1JN9 - chains A and D of the 4 polymer chains in the assembly; structure by X-ray diffraction, 2.30 A resolution.

== Chain A ==
Molecule: Putative L-asparaginase
Organism: Escherichia coli
Notes: EC 3.5.1.1; fragment: N-terminus (residues 2-178)
UniProtKB: P37595 (ASGX_ECOLI); numbering as in UniProt (aligned over 2-178)
Chain sequence (177 residues; row label = number of the first residue in the row):
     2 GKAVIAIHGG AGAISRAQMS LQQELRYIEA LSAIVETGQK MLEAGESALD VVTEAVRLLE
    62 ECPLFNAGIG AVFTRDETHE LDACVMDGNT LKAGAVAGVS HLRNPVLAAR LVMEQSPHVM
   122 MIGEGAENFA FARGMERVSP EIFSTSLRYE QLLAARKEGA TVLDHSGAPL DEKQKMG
Disordered / not traced: 160-178
Sequence notes: modified residue (63)
Modified / non-standard residues: Cys-63 (s,s-(2-hydroxyethyl)thiocysteine; CME)
Metal / ion sites: Ca2+ site 1: Asp-51 (shared with 1 residue of chain C); Na+: Leu-60, Glu-61, Cys-63, Phe-66, Ala-68, Ile-70; Ca2+ site 2: Met-114, Ser-117
Curated features (UniProtKB/Swiss-Prot):
  - site: Gly-178 (Cleavage)
Reported in the primary citation:
  - Na+ coordination: Leu-60 to Ile-70

== Chain D ==
Molecule: Putative L-asparaginase
Organism: Escherichia coli
Notes: EC 3.5.1.1; fragment: C-terminus (residues 179-321)
UniProtKB: P37595 (ASGX_ECOLI); numbering as in UniProt (aligned over 179-321)
Chain sequence (143 residues; row label = number of the first residue in the row):
   179 TVGAVALDLD GNLAAATSTG GMTNKLPGRV GDSPLVGAGC YANNASVAVS CTGTGEVFIR
   239 ALAAYDIAAL MDYGGLSLAE ACERVVMEKL PALGGSGGLI AIDHEGNVAL PFNTEGMYRA
   299 WGYAGDTPTT GIYREKGDTV ATQ
Disordered / not traced: 314-321
Metal / ion sites: Ca2+: Asp-188 (shared with 1 residue of chain B)
Curated features (UniProtKB/Swiss-Prot):
  - active site: Thr-179 (Nucleophile)
  - binding site (substrate): Arg-207 to Asp-210, Thr-230 to Gly-233
  - mutagenesis: Thr-179 (T179A: Catalytically inactive)
Reported in the primary citation:
  - catalytic residues: Thr-179
  - binding site for chloride ion: Arg-262, Glu-293

== Interface between chain A and chain D ==
Contacting residue pairs (22; chain A residue first):
  Thr-91(A) with Arg-238(D), hydrogen bond (backbone-side chain)
  Leu-92(A) with Arg-238(D), hydrogen bond (backbone-side chain)
  Lys-93(A) with Arg-238(D)
  Pro-118(A) with Glu-234(D)
  His-119(A) with Met-200(D); Leu-204(D); Arg-207(D); Glu-234(D), salt bridge
  Val-120(A) with Glu-234(D); Ile-237(D), hydrophobic
  Met-121(A) with Gly-206(D); Arg-207(D); Val-208(D), hydrogen bond (backbone-backbone); Leu-213(D), hydrophobic
  Met-122(A) with Leu-204(D), hydrophobic; Pro-205(D); Gly-206(D); Arg-207(D)
  Ile-123(A) with Gly-206(D), hydrogen bond (backbone-backbone); Val-208(D), hydrophobic
  Gly-126(A) with Pro-205(D)
  Phe-130(A) with Leu-204(D), hydrophobic
Other interface residues (no listed pair), chain A (12 interface residues in all): Met-87
Other interface residues (no listed pair), chain D (11 interface residues in all): Leu-271

== In short ==
Chain A and chain D form an interface of 12 and 11 residues respectively; the contacts include 4 hydrogen
bonds and 1 salt bridge. Among the polar pairs are His-119(A)/Glu-234(D), Thr-91(A)/Arg-238(D) and
Leu-92(A)/Arg-238(D). The paper reports the catalytic residue Thr-179(D); a binding site for chloride ion at
Arg-262(D) and Glu-293(D).
Chain A is Putative L-asparaginase and chain D is Putative L-asparaginase, both from Escherichia coli; the
structure, Structure of Putative Asparaginase Encoded by Escherichia coli ybiK Gene, was determined by X-ray
diffraction, deposited together with 1K2X and 2ZAK.
